PDB entry 1Z3L | X-ray diffraction, 1.80 A resolution | chains S and E

# Chain S
Name: Ribonuclease pancreatic, S-Peptide
Notes: EC 3.1.27.5
UniProt: P61823 (RNAS1_BOVIN); residues 1-15 here correspond to UniProt positions 27-41 (UniProt number = residue number + 26)
Sequence (15 residues; numbered 1 to 15; the number before each row is that of its first residue):
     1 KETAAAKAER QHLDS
Modified residues: A8 (alpha-aminobutyric acid; ABA); L13 (norleucine; NLE)
Sequence notes: engineered mutation A8 (Phe34 in P61823), L13 (Met39 in P61823)
Swiss-Prot annotation at these positions:
  - active site: H12 (Proton acceptor)
  - binding site (substrate): K7, R10
  - glycosylation (N-linked (Glc) (glycation) lysine): K1, K7

# Chain E
Name: Ribonuclease pancreatic, S-Protein
Organism: Bos taurus
Notes: EC 3.1.27.5
UniProt: P61823 (RNAS1_BOVIN); residues 21-124 here correspond to UniProt positions 47-150 (UniProt number = residue number + 26)
Sequence (104 residues; each row starts with the number of its first residue):
    21 SSSNYCNQMM KSRNLTKDRC KPVNTFVHES LADVQAVCSQ KNVACKNGQT NCYQSYSTMS
    81 ITDCRETGSS KYPNCAYKTT QANKHIIVAC EGNPYVPVHF DASV
Disulfides: C26-C84, C40-C95, C58-C110, C65-C72
Swiss-Prot annotation at these positions:
  - active site: H119 (Proton donor)
  - binding site (substrate): K41 to T45, K66, R85
  - glycosylation: N34 (N-linked (GlcNAc...) asparagine), K37 (N-linked (Glc) (glycation) lysine), K41 (N-linked (Glc) (glycation) lysine)

# How chain S and chain E interact
Pairs across the interface - 31 pairs, chain S then chain E:
  A5(S) - V116(E)  hydrophobic
  A5(S) - P117(E)
  A8(S) - P117(E)
  A8(S) - V118(E)
  A8(S) - F120(E)
  E9(S) - R33(E)  hydrogen bond (backbone-side chain)
  E9(S) - L51(E)
  R10(S) - R33(E)  hydrogen bond (backbone-side chain)
  R10(S) - N34(E)
  R10(S) - L35(E)
  Q11(S) - L35(E)
  Q11(S) - K41(E)
  Q11(S) - N44(E)  hydrogen bond (backbone-side chain)
  Q11(S) - T45(E)
  Q11(S) - F46(E)
  H12(S) - N44(E)  hydrogen bond
  H12(S) - T45(E)  hydrogen bond (side chain-backbone)
  H12(S) - F46(E)
  H12(S) - V47(E)  hydrogen bond (backbone-backbone)
  H12(S) - F120(E)
  L13(S) - R33(E)  hydrogen bond (backbone-side chain)
  L13(S) - V47(E)
  L13(S) - L51(E)
  L13(S) - V54(E)
  D14(S) - Y25(E)  hydrogen bond
  D14(S) - M29(E)
  D14(S) - V47(E)  hydrogen bond (backbone-backbone)
  D14(S) - H48(E)  salt bridge
  S15(S) - E49(E)  hydrogen bond (side chain-backbone)
  S15(S) - S50(E)
  S15(S) - L51(E)  hydrogen bond (side chain-backbone)
Also at the interface, not in a pair above, chain S (10 interface residues in all): A4
Also at the interface, not in a pair above, chain E (21 interface residues in all): Q55, H119

# In short
The interface between chain S and chain E involves 10 residues on one side and 21 on the other, with 11
hydrogen bonds and 1 salt bridge. Polar pairs include D14(S)-H48(E), E9(S)-R33(E) and R10(S)-R33(E).
Chain S is Ribonuclease pancreatic, S-Peptide and chain E is Ribonuclease pancreatic, S-Protein (Bos taurus);
the structure, X-Ray Crystal Structure of a Mutant Ribonuclease S (F8Anb), was determined by X-ray diffraction
together with 1Z3M and 1Z3P from the same study.
